Entry 8WPM (electron microscopy, 3.43 A resolution); this record covers chains A and B of the 4 polymer chains in the assembly.

[Chain A]
Molecule: Short transient receptor potential channel 1
Organism: Homo sapiens
Reference sequence: P48995 (TRPC1_HUMAN); residues 1-793 here = UniProt positions 1-793
Sequence (797 residues; each row starts with the number of its first residue; numbers below 1 keep their minus sign (Gly-3 is residue -3)):
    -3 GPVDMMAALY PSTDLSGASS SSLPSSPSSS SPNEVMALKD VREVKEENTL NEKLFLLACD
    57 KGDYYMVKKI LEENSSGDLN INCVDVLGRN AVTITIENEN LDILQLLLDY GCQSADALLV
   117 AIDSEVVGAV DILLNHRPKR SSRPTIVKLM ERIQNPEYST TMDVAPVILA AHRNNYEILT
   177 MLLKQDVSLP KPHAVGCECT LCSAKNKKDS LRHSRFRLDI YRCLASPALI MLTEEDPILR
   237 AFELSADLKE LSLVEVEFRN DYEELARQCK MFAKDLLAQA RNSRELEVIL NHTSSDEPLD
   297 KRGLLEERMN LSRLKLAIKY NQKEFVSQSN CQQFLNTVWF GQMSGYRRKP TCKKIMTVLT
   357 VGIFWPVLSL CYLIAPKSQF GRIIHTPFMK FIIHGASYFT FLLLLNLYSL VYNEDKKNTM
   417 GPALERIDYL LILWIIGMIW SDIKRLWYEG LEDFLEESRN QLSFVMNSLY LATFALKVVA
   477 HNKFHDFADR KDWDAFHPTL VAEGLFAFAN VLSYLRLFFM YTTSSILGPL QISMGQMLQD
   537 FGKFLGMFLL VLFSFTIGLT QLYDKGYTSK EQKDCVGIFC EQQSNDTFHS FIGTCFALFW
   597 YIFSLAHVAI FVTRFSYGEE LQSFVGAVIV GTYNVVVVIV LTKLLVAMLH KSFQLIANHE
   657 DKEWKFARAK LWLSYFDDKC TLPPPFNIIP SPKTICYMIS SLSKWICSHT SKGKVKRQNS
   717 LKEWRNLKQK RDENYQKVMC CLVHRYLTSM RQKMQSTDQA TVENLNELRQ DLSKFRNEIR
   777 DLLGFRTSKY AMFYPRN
Disordered / not traced: -3 to 29, 132-154, 291-304, 563-569, 684-720, 780-793
Differences from the reference sequence: expression tag (-3 to 0)
Swiss-Prot annotation at these positions:
  - binding site (Zn(2+)): His189, Cys193, Cys195, Cys198
  - mutagenesis: Leu601 (L601G: Decreases permeability to calcium ions and increases permeability to cesium ions), His646 (H646N: Decreases permeability to calcium ions and increases permeability to cesium ions), Lys647 (K647N: Decreases permeability to calcium ions)
Cystine bridges: Cys571-Cys576
Metal / ion sites: Zn2+: His189, Cys193, Cys195, Cys198
Ligand contacts:
  - Pico145 (PJQ; 7-[(4-chlorophenyl)methyl]-3-methyl-1-(3-oxidanylpropyl)-8-[3-(trifluoromethyloxy)phenoxy]purine-2,6-dione), molecule 1: Leu541, Phe544, Leu545, Leu548, Phe575, Ile588, Cys591, Phe592, Phe595, Trp596, Ile598
  - Pico145 (PJQ), molecule 2: Phe620, Ala623, Val624, Gly627, Thr628, Val631, Ile635

[Chain B]
Molecule: Short transient receptor potential channel 4
Organism: Homo sapiens
Reference sequence: Q9UBN4 (TRPC4_HUMAN), isoform Q9UBN4-2; residues 1-893 here = UniProt positions 1-893
Sequence (915 residues; row label = number of the first residue in the row):
     1 MAQFYYKRNV NAPYRDRIPL RIVRAESELS PSEKAYLNAV EKGDYASVKK SLEEAEIYFK
    61 ININCIDPLG RTALLIAIEN ENLELIELLL SFNVYVGDAL LHAIRKEVVG AVELLLNHKK
   121 PSGEKQVPPI LLDKQFSEFT PDITPIILAA HTNNYEIIKL LVQKGVSVPR PHEVRCNCVE
   181 CVSSSDVDSL RHSRSRLNIY KALASPSLIA LSSEDPFLTA FQLSWELQEL SKVENEFKSE
   241 YEELSRQCKQ FAKDLLDQTR SSRELEIILN YRDDNSLIEE QSGNDLARLK LAIKYRQKEF
   301 VAQPNCQQLL ASRWYDEFPG WRRRHWAVKM VTCFIIGLLF PVFSVCYLIA PKSPLGLFIR
   361 KPFIKFICHT ASYLTFLFLL LLASQHIDRS DLNRQGPPPT IVEWMILPWV LGFIWGEIKQ
   421 MWDGGLQDYI HDWWNLMDFV MNSLYLATIS LKIVAFVKYS ALNPRESWDM WHPTLVAEAL
   481 FAIANIFSSL RLISLFTANS HLGPLQISLG RMLLDILKFL FIYCLVLLAF ANGLNQLYFY
   541 YEETKGLTCK GIRCEKQNNA FSTLFETLQS LFWSIFGLIN LYVTNVKAQH EFTEFVGATM
   601 FGTYNVISLV VLLNMLIAMM NNSYQLIADH ADIEWKFART KLWMSYFEEG GTLPTPFNVI
   661 PSPKSLWYLI KWIWTHLCKK KMRRKPESFG TIGRRAADNL RRHHQYQEVM RNLVKRYVAA
   721 MIRDAKTEEG LTEENFKELK QDISSFRFEV LGLLRGSKLS TIQSANASKE SSNSADSDEK
   781 SDSEEEVARQ QAAGPLERNI QLESRGLASR GDLSIPGLSE QCVLVDHRER NTDTLGLQVG
   841 KRVCPFKSEK VVVEDTVPII PKEKHAKEED SSIDYDLNLP DTVTHEDYVT TRLSRASTVP
   901 RARDPPVATL EVLFQ
Disordered / not traced: 1-14, 118-134, 274-284, 386-390, 459-464, 660-694, 755-915
Differences from the reference sequence: expression tag (894-915)
Swiss-Prot annotation at these positions:
  - binding site (Zn(2+)): His172, Cys176, Cys178, Cys181
  - binding site (Ca(2+)): Glu417, Gln420, Asn435, Asp438
  - natural variant: Glu138 (E138K: In a breast cancer sample)
Cystine bridges: Cys549-Cys554
Metal / ion sites: Zn2+: His172, Cys176, Cys178, Cys181; Ca2+: Gln420, Asn435
Ligand contacts:
  - Pico145 (PJQ; 7-[(4-chlorophenyl)methyl]-3-methyl-1-(3-oxidanylpropyl)-8-[3-(trifluoromethyloxy)phenoxy]purine-2,6-dione), molecule 1: Leu520, Tyr523, Cys524, Leu527, Arg553, Phe565, Leu568, Gln569, Phe572, Trp573, Ile575
  - Pico145 (PJQ), molecule 2: Phe595, Ala598, Thr599, Gly602, Thr603, Val606, Val610

[Chain A / chain B interface]
Contacting residue pairs - 162 pairs, chain A then chain B:
  Glu30(A) - Arg170(B)
  Val31(A) - Ser167(B)
  Val31(A) - Val168(B)
  Met32(A) - Ser167(B)
  Met32(A) - Val168(B)
  Met32(A) - Arg170(B)
  Met32(A) - Pro171(B)
  Leu34(A) - Val166(B)
  Leu34(A) - Val168(B)  hydrophobic
  Leu34(A) - Leu208(B)  hydrophobic
  Lys35(A) - Leu211(B)
  Lys35(A) - Ser212(B)
  Asp36(A) - Lys159(B)
  Asp36(A) - Val162(B)
  Asp36(A) - Gln163(B)
  Asp36(A) - Leu211(B)
  Val37(A) - Leu211(B)
  Val37(A) - Ser213(B)
  Val37(A) - Glu214(B)
  Val37(A) - Arg711(B)
  Arg38(A) - Ala210(B)  hydrogen bond (side chain-backbone)
  Arg38(A) - Ser213(B)  hydrogen bond (side chain-backbone)
  Arg38(A) - Glu214(B)  hydrogen bond (side chain-backbone)
  Arg38(A) - Pro216(B)
  Arg38(A) - Arg711(B)
  Arg38(A) - Val714(B)
  Glu39(A) - Gln163(B)
  Val40(A) - Arg711(B)
  Glu43(A) - Gln163(B)
  Val82(A) - Lys159(B)
  Leu83(A) - Ile722(B)  hydrophobic
  Arg85(A) - Ile722(B)
  Glu93(A) - Lys726(B)
  Ser155(A) - Arg260(B)
  Thr156(A) - Arg260(B)
  Val191(A) - Arg323(B)
  Gly192(A) - Arg323(B)
  Glu194(A) - Arg323(B)  salt bridge
  Asp205(A) - Ser261(B)  hydrogen bond
  Asp205(A) - Ser262(B)  hydrogen bond (side chain-backbone)
  Ser206(A) - Ser262(B)  hydrogen bond
  Ser206(A) - Gln308(B)  hydrogen bond (backbone-side chain)
  Leu207(A) - Arg260(B)
  Leu207(A) - Ser261(B)
  Leu207(A) - Ser262(B)  hydrogen bond (backbone-side chain)
  Leu207(A) - Asn305(B)
  Leu207(A) - Gln308(B)
  Arg208(A) - Arg260(B)
  Ser210(A) - Gln308(B)  hydrogen bond
  Glu253(A) - Pro304(B)
  Glu253(A) - Gln308(B)
  Arg255(A) - Lys636(B)
  Lys539(A) - His501(B)
  Lys539(A) - Leu502(B)
  Lys539(A) - Leu505(B)
  Leu546(A) - Leu492(B)  hydrophobic
  Leu546(A) - Ile493(B)  hydrophobic
  Leu546(A) - Phe496(B)  hydrophobic
  Phe549(A) - Ser489(B)
  Ser550(A) - Ile486(B)
  Ser550(A) - Ser489(B)
  Ser550(A) - Leu490(B)
  Gly554(A) - Ala482(B)
  Gly554(A) - Ile486(B)
  Thr556(A) - Gln385(B)  hydrogen bond
  Gln557(A) - Ser384(B)
  Gln557(A) - Glu478(B)
  Gln557(A) - Phe481(B)
  Gln557(A) - Ala482(B)
  Gln557(A) - Asn485(B)
  Leu558(A) - Glu478(B)
  Leu558(A) - Ala482(B)  hydrophobic
  Asp560(A) - Ser384(B)
  Lys561(A) - Glu478(B)
  Phe587(A) - Leu381(B)  hydrophobic
  Phe587(A) - Gln385(B)
  Tyr597(A) - Leu578(B)  hydrophobic
  Ser600(A) - Phe576(B)
  Leu601(A) - Phe576(B)
  Ala602(A) - Gly577(B)
  Ala602(A) - Leu578(B)  hydrophobic
  Val604(A) - Leu578(B)
  Ile606(A) - Ile552(B)
  Ile606(A) - Arg553(B)
  Ile606(A) - Leu578(B)  hydrophobic
  Phe607(A) - Cys554(B)
  Phe607(A) - Glu555(B)
  Thr609(A) - Arg553(B)
  Arg610(A) - Cys549(B)  hydrogen bond
  Arg610(A) - Lys550(B)
  Arg610(A) - Arg553(B)  hydrogen bond (side chain-backbone)
  Arg610(A) - Cys554(B)
  Tyr613(A) - Glu466(B)
  Glu615(A) - Arg465(B)
  Glu615(A) - Leu475(B)
  Glu616(A) - Met470(B)
  Leu617(A) - Met470(B)
  Leu617(A) - Trp471(B)  hydrophobic
  Leu617(A) - Val476(B)  hydrophobic
  Gln618(A) - Leu475(B)  hydrogen bond (side chain-backbone)
  Gln618(A) - Glu478(B)
  Gln618(A) - Ala479(B)
  Phe620(A) - Arg553(B)
  Phe620(A) - Phe565(B)  hydrophobic
  Phe620(A) - Gln569(B)
  Ala623(A) - Arg553(B)
  Ala623(A) - Trp573(B)
  Ile625(A) - Ile486(B)  hydrophobic
  Val626(A) - Trp573(B)  hydrophobic
  Gly627(A) - Phe572(B)
  Gly627(A) - Trp573(B)
  Asn630(A) - Trp573(B)
  Asn630(A) - Phe576(B)
  Val631(A) - Phe572(B)  hydrophobic
  Ile635(A) - Ile575(B)  hydrophobic
  Ile635(A) - Phe576(B)  hydrophobic
  Ile635(A) - Leu613(B)  hydrophobic
  Ile635(A) - Leu616(B)
  Val636(A) - Ile516(B)  hydrophobic
  Val636(A) - Met620(B)
  Lys639(A) - Ile617(B)
  Lys639(A) - Met620(B)
  Leu640(A) - Leu509(B)  hydrophobic
  Leu640(A) - Met512(B)  hydrophobic
  Leu640(A) - Met620(B)  hydrogen bond (backbone-side chain)
  Val642(A) - Ile617(B)  hydrophobic
  Ala643(A) - Met620(B)
  Ala643(A) - Asn621(B)
  Met644(A) - Leu505(B)  hydrophobic
  Met644(A) - Tyr624(B)
  His646(A) - Asn621(B)
  His646(A) - Gln625(B)
  Lys647(A) - Tyr624(B)
  Lys647(A) - Gln625(B)
  Lys647(A) - Ala628(B)
  Gln650(A) - Gln625(B)
  Ala756(A) - Glu729(B)
  Ala756(A) - Leu731(B)
  Thr757(A) - Lys726(B)  hydrogen bond (side chain-backbone)
  Thr757(A) - Thr727(B)
  Thr757(A) - Glu728(B)
  Thr757(A) - Glu729(B)
  Thr757(A) - Leu731(B)
  Val758(A) - Ala725(B)
  Val758(A) - Lys726(B)
  Val758(A) - Glu729(B)
  Val758(A) - Asn735(B)
  Glu759(A) - Lys726(B)  hydrogen bond (backbone-backbone)
  Leu761(A) - Leu731(B)  hydrophobic
  Leu761(A) - Asn735(B)
  Leu761(A) - Leu739(B)  hydrophobic
  Leu764(A) - Leu739(B)  hydrophobic
  Arg765(A) - Glu81(B)  salt bridge
  Arg765(A) - Asp742(B)  salt bridge
  Leu768(A) - Leu739(B)  hydrophobic
  Leu768(A) - Asp742(B)
  Leu768(A) - Ile743(B)  hydrophobic
  Phe771(A) - Phe746(B)  hydrophobic
  Arg772(A) - Phe746(B)
  Arg772(A) - Glu749(B)  salt bridge
  Ile775(A) - Phe746(B)  hydrophobic
  Leu779(A) - Leu754(B)  hydrophobic
Interface residues without a listed pair, chain A (100 interface residues in all): Ala33, Thr157, Met158, Arg213, Val250, Val252, Phe254, Gln535, Gly542, Met543, Val547, Phe551, Ile553, Gln578, Ala605, Ser619, Val621, Val634, Leu637
Interface residues without a listed pair, chain B (104 interface residues in all): Pro169, Leu203, Ile209, Thr259, Leu265, Ala311, Arg322, Ile483, Gln557, Ile579, Trp635, Gln707, Met710, Gly730, Val750, Leu753

[Overview]
Chain A and chain B form an interface of 100 and 104 residues respectively; the contacts include 16 hydrogen
bonds and 4 salt bridges. Polar contacts include Glu194(A)-Arg323(B), Arg765(A)-Glu81(B) and
Arg765(A)-Asp742(B). One Pico145 molecule is bound between chain A and chain B.
Chain A is Short transient receptor potential channel 1 and chain B is Short transient receptor potential
channel 4, both from Homo sapiens; the structure, Cryo-EM structure of the human TRPC1/C4 heteromer in complex
with Pico145, was determined by electron microscopy together with 8WPL and 8WPN from the same study.
